PDB entry 6TDW | electron microscopy, 3.80 A resolution | chains H and B of the 7 polymer chains in the assembly

[Chain H]
Name: subunit d
Source organism: Euglena gracilis
Sequence (476 residues; each row starts with the number of its first residue):
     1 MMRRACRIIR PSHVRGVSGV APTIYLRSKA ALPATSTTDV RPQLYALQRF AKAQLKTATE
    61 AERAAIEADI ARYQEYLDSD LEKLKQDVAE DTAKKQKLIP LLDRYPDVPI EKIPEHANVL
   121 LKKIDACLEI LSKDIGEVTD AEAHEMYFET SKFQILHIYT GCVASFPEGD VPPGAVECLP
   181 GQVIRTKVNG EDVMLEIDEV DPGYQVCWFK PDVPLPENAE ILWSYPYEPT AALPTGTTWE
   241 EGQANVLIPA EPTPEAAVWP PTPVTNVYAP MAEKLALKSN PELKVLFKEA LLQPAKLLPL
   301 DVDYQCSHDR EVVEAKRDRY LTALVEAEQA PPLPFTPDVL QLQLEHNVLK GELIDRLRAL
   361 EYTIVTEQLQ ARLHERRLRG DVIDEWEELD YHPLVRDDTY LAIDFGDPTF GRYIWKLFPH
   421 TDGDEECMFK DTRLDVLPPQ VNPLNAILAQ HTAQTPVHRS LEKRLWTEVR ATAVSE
Disordered / not traced: 1-16, 126-258, 360-437

[Chain B]
Name: ATPTB3
Source organism: Euglena gracilis
Sequence (338 residues; each row starts with the number of its first residue):
     1 MAAKTIPFVA STALGERLFA GVQKVLAAAK APVSLVQTDA KFAPADAKYL LAEPLSAAAT
    61 GELANKYGLS SKVTSGAASQ FYPNSIYPSL NVEVVQNLYA LSNPAFSSLS ATTTKAVTVK
   121 DESAIKLAEL QKETERNISS FFRDEANKSV QATLRLACDK AIKTKADKKT VMVVTKPHGD
   181 AFDDLLAQVT KSESDGRADE LRNSSVSVEP TLVGNAWPKL VMFPEGVNVV VCGPNASGDQ
   241 VAQLFVGIAG GTGMVAQQLV GDAVVFTSAN AEDNENPTGA LLAASNLLTA LGHEAEAKKI
   301 AAAVAKAYTT DRILPKELPG GKADLEAFID AVAKHASA
Disordered / not traced: 1-2, 109-116, 338

[How chain H and chain B interact]
Pairs across the interface (23):
  R41(H) with K41(B); E62(B), salt bridge
  P42(H) with N65(B); S102(B); P104(B)
  Y45(H) with N65(B); K66(B)
  R49(H) with N65(B), hydrogen bond; S102(B); F141(B); E145(B), salt bridge
  F50(H) with F141(B), hydrophobic
  A53(H) with F141(B), hydrophobic
  D80(H) with K41(B), salt bridge
  N445(H) with S123(B); L127(B)
  L448(H) with L127(B), hydrophobic
  A449(H) with L127(B); L130(B)
  T452(H) with L130(B)
  V457(H) with T134(B); I138(B), hydrophobic
  R464(H) with E135(B)
Also at the interface, not in a pair above, chain H (18 interface residues in all): D39, A46, Q54, D78, S460
Also at the interface, not in a pair above, chain B (21 interface residues in all): F42, A58, Y99, L101, K126, N137, F142

[Overview]
18 residues of chain H and 21 residues of chain B are in contact, with 1 hydrogen bond and 3 salt bridges.
Polar contacts include R41(H)-E62(B), R49(H)-E145(B) and D80(H)-K41(B).
Chain H is subunit d and chain B is ATPTB3, both from Euglena gracilis; the structure, Cryo-EM structure of
Euglena gracilis mitochondrial ATP synthase, peripheral stalk, rotational state 1, was determined by electron
microscopy, deposited together with 6TDU, 6TDV, 6TDX, 6TDY, 6TDZ and 6TE0.
